Entry 8G66 (X-ray diffraction, 3.45 A resolution); this record covers chains A and B of the 3 polymer chains in the assembly.

# Chain A
Name: DNA damage-binding protein 1
From: Homo sapiens
UniProt: Q16531 (DDB1_HUMAN); the construct has insertions or renumbered stretches relative to UniProt, so the offset changes along the chain: 1-392 = UniProt 1-392; 697-699 = UniProt 393-395; 706-1140 = UniProt 706-1140
Sequence (860 residues; row label = number of the first residue in the row; note: 304 numbers in that range are skipped by the numbering (no residue carries them; nothing is unmodelled there); numbers below 1 keep their minus sign (Met-23 is residue -23)):
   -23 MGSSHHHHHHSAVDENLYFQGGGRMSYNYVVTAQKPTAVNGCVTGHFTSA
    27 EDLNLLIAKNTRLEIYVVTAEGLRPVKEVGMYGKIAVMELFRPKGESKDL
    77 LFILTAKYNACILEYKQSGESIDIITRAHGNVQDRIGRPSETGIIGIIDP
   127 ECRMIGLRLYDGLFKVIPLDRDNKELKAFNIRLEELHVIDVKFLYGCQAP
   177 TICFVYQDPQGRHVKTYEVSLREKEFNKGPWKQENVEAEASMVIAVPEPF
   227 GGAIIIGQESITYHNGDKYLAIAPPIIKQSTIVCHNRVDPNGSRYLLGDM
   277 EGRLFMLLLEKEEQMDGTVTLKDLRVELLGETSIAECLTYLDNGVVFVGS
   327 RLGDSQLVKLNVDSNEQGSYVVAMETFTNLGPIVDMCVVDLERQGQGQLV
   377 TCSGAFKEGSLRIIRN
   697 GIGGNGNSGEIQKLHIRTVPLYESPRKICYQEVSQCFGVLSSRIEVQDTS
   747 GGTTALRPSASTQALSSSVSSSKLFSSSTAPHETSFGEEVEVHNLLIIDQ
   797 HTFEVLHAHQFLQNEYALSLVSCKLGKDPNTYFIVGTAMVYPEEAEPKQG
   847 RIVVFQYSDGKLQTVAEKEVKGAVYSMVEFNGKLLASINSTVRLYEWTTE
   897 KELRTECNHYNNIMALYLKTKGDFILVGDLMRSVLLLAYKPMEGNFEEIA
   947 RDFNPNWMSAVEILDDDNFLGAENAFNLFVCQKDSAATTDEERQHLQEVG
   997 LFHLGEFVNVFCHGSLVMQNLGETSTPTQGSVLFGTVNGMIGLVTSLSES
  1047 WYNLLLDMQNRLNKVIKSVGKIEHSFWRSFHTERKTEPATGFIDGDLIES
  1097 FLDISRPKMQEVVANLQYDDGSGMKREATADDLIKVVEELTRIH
Not modelled in the structure: -23 to 1, 172-173, 285-296, 697-708, 770-781, 1016-1021, 1112-1124
Construct notes: initiating methionine (-23); expression tag (-22 to 0); linker (700-705)
Swiss-Prot annotation at these positions:
  - modified residue: Ser2 (N-acetylserine), Lys1067 (N6-acetyllysine), Thr1125 (Phosphothreonine)
  - cross-link: Lys1121 (Glycyl lysine isopeptide (Lys-Gly) (interchain with G-Cter in SUMO2))

# Chain B
Name: Protein cereblon
From: Homo sapiens
UniProt: Q96SW2 (CRBN_HUMAN); residue numbers follow UniProt; this construct covers 41-442
Sequence (426 residues; row label = number of the first residue in the row):
    17 MDWSHPQFEKSAVDENLYFQGGGRAKKPNIINFDTSLPTSHTYLGADMEE
    67 FHGRTLHDDDSCQVIPVLPQVMMILIPGQTLPLQLFHPQEVSMVRNLIQK
   117 DRTFAVLAYSNVQEREAQFGTTAEIYAYREEQDFGIEIVKVKAIGRQRFK
   167 VLELRTQSDGIQQAKVQILPECVLPSTMSAVQLESLNKCQIFPSKPVSRE
   217 DQCSYKWWQKYQKRKFHCANLTSWPRWLYSLYDAETLMDRIKKQLREWDE
   267 NLKDDSLPSNPIDFSYRVAACLPIDDVLRIQLLKIGSAIQRLRCELDIMN
   317 KCTSLCCKQCQETEITTKNEIFSLSLCGPMAAYVNPHGYVHETLTVYKAC
   367 NLNLIGRPSTEHSWFPGYAWTVAQCKICASHIGWKFTATKKDMSPQKFWG
   417 LTRSALLPTIPDTEDEISPDKVILCL
Not modelled in the structure: 17-46, 210-219, 429-442
Construct notes: initiating methionine (17); expression tag (18-40)
Ion coordination: Zn2+: Cys323, Cys326, Cys391, Cys394
Small-molecule neighbours: YOT ((3S)-3-{5-[(1,2-benzoxazol-3-yl)amino]-1-oxo-1,3-dihydro-2H-isoindol-2-yl}piperidine-2,6-dione): Val350, Asn351, Pro352, His353, Glu377, His378, Ser379, Trp380, Trp386, Trp400, Phe402
Swiss-Prot annotation at these positions:
  - binding site (Zn(2+)): Cys323, Cys326, Cys391, Cys394
  - binding site ((S)-thalidomide): His378, Trp380, Trp386

# Interface between chain A and chain B
Residue-residue contacts - 58 pairs, chain A then chain B:
  Glu117(A) - Asn203(B)
  Glu117(A) - Gln206(B)
  Thr118(A) - Asn203(B)
  Thr118(A) - Ile207(B)
  Met276(A) - His233(B)
  Glu312(A) - Leu199(B)
  Glu312(A) - Ser201(B)  hydrogen bond
  Leu328(A) - Leu237(B)  hydrophobic
  Pro358(A) - Leu237(B)
  Val360(A) - Leu237(B)
  Val360(A) - Ser239(B)
  Phe382(A) - Asn236(B)
  Arg722(A) - Asn236(B)  hydrogen bond (side chain-backbone)
  Arg722(A) - Thr238(B)  hydrogen bond (side chain-backbone)
  Arg722(A) - Ser239(B)  hydrogen bond (side chain-backbone)
  Arg722(A) - Trp240(B)
  Tyr812(A) - Pro241(B)
  Tyr812(A) - Trp243(B)
  Leu814(A) - Pro241(B)  hydrophobic
  Val836(A) - Trp243(B)
  Ala841(A) - Leu247(B)
  Ala841(A) - Arg256(B)
  Glu842(A) - Leu247(B)
  Pro843(A) - Trp243(B)  hydrophobic
  Tyr871(A) - Trp240(B)
  Tyr871(A) - Trp243(B)
  Tyr871(A) - Leu244(B)  hydrophobic
  Met910(A) - Tyr248(B)
  Leu912(A) - Trp240(B)
  Leu912(A) - Leu244(B)  hydrophobic
  Tyr913(A) - Trp240(B)  hydrogen bond
  Asp925(A) - Tyr248(B)
  Leu926(A) - Trp240(B)
  Leu926(A) - Leu244(B)  hydrophobic
  Leu926(A) - Tyr245(B)  hydrophobic
  Leu926(A) - Tyr248(B)  hydrophobic
  Met927(A) - Leu190(B)  hydrophobic
  Met927(A) - Tyr248(B)  hydrophobic
  Met927(A) - Ser303(B)
  Met927(A) - Ile305(B)  hydrophobic
  Met927(A) - Gln306(B)
  Ser929(A) - Gln306(B)
  Pro951(A) - Cys188(B)  hydrophobic
  Pro951(A) - Leu190(B)
  Pro951(A) - Ser303(B)
  Pro951(A) - Gln306(B)
  Asn952(A) - Leu190(B)
  Trp953(A) - Pro191(B)  hydrogen bond (side chain-backbone)
  Trp953(A) - Ser192(B)  hydrogen bond (side chain-backbone)
  Trp953(A) - Thr193(B)
  Trp953(A) - Tyr248(B)
  Asn970(A) - Pro191(B)
  Phe972(A) - Ala196(B)
  Asn1005(A) - Leu237(B)  hydrogen bond (side chain-backbone)
  Asn1005(A) - Thr238(B)
  Asn1005(A) - Ser239(B)  hydrogen bond (backbone-side chain)
  Val1033(A) - Val197(B)  hydrophobic
  Val1033(A) - Leu237(B)  hydrophobic
Interface residues without a listed pair, chain A (41 interface residues in all): Gly119, Ile165, Arg188, Glu215, Ser217, Val259, Lys723, Ala834, Ala869, Ser872, Phe1003
Interface residues without a listed pair, chain B (34 interface residues in all): Glu200, Lys204, Phe208, Pro209, Ala235, Arg309

# Overview
41 residues of chain A face 34 of chain B across their interface; the contacts include 9 hydrogen bonds. Among
the polar pairs are Glu312(A)-Ser201(B), Arg722(A)-Asn236(B) and Arg722(A)-Thr238(B). Chain B binds compound
YOT. UniProt lists 4 Zn2+-binding residues and 3 (S)-thalidomide-binding residues on chain B.
Here chain A is DNA damage-binding protein 1 and chain B is Protein cereblon, both from Homo sapiens. Entry
8G66 (Structure with SJ3149) was determined by X-ray diffraction.
